8H9P - chains A and G of the 8 polymer chains in the assembly; structure by electron microscopy, 3.02 A resolution.

# Chain A
Name: ATP synthase subunit alpha, mitochondrial
Organism: Homo sapiens
Reference sequence: P25705 (ATPA_HUMAN); residues 1-510 here correspond to UniProt positions 44-553 (UniProt number = residue number + 43)
Amino-acid sequence (510 residues; numbered 1 to 510; the number before each row is that of its first residue):
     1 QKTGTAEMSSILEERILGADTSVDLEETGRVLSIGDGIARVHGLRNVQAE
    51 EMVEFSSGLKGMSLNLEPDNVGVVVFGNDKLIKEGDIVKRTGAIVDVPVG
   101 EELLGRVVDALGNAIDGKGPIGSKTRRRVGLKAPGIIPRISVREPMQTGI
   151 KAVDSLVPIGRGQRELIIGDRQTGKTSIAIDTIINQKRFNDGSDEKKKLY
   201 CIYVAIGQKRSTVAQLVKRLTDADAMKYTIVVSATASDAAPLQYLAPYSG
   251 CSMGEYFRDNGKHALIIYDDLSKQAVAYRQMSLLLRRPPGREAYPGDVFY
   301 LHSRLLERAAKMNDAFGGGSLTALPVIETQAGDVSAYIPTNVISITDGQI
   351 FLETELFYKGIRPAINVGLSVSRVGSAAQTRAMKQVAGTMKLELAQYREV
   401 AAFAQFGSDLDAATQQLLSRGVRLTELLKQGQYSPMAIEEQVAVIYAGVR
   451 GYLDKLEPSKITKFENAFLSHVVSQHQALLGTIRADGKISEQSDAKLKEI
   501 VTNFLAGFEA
Not modelled in the structure: 1-23, 510
Metal / ion sites: Mg2+: Thr-176 (together with ATP)
Ligand contacts: ATP (adenosine-5'-triphosphate): Asp-170, Arg-171, Gln-172, Thr-173, Gly-174, Lys-175, Thr-176, Ser-177, Phe-357, Arg-362, Pro-363, Gln-430, Gly-431, Gln-432

# Chain G
Name: ATP synthase subunit gamma, mitochondrial
Organism: Homo sapiens
Reference sequence: P36542 (ATPG_HUMAN); residues 1-273 here correspond to UniProt positions 26-298 (UniProt number = residue number + 25)
Amino-acid sequence (273 residues; each row starts with the number of its first residue):
     1 ATLKDITRRLKSIKNIQKITKSMKMVAAAKYARAERELKPARIYGLGSLA
    51 LYEKADIKGPEDKKKHLLIGVSSDRGLCGAIHSSIAKQMKSEVATLTAAG
   101 KEVMLVGIGDKIRGILYRTHSDQFLVAFKEVGRKPPTFGDASVIALELLN
   151 SGYEFDEGSIIFNKFRSVISYKTEEKPIFSLNTVASADSMSIYDDIDADV
   201 LQNYQEYNLANIIYYSLKESTTSEQSARMTAMDNASKNASEMIDKLTLTF
   251 NRTRQAVITKELIEIISGAAALD
Not modelled in the structure: 1, 33-222, 273

# Chain A / chain G interface
Contacting residue pairs (12):
  Arg-286(A) / Leu-272(G)
  Pro-289(A) / Ile-265(G)  hydrophobic
  Gly-290(A) / Leu-262(G)
  Arg-291(A) / Ile-258(G)
  Arg-291(A) / Leu-262(G)
  Ala-293(A) / Ile-265(G)
  Phe-403(A) / Met-25(G)  hydrophobic
  Phe-406(A) / Ser-22(G)
  Asp-409(A) / Val-26(G)
  Asp-409(A) / Ala-29(G)
  Leu-410(A) / Met-25(G)  hydrophobic
  Leu-410(A) / Ala-29(G)  hydrophobic
Interface residues without a listed pair, chain A (11 interface residues in all): Glu-292, Ala-402
Interface residues without a listed pair, chain G (11 interface residues in all): Lys-18, Lys-30, Ala-269

# Summary
The chain A/chain G interface involves 11 residues from each chain. Chain A binds ATP.
Here chain A is ATP synthase subunit alpha, mitochondrial and chain G is ATP synthase subunit gamma,
mitochondrial, both from Homo sapiens. Entry 8H9P (Human ATP synthase F1 domain, state 3b) was determined by
electron microscopy, deposited together with 8H9E, 8H9I and 8H9L.
